Entry 1HMD (X-ray diffraction, 2.00 A resolution); this record covers chains A and B.

Chain A (and B):
Protein: Hemerythrin
Source organism: Themiste dyscritum
Notes: chain B of this document is another copy of the same molecule, construct and numbering; everything in this record applies to it too
UniProt: P02246 (HEMT_THEDY); residue numbers follow UniProt; this construct covers 1-113
Sequence (113 residues; row label = number of the first residue in the row):
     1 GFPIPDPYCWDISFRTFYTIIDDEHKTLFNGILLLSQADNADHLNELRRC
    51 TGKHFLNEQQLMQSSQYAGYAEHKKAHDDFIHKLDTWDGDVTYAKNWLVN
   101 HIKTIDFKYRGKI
Differences from the reference sequence: conflict Ile21 (Val in P02246), Ser64 (Ala in P02246)
Curated features (UniProtKB/Swiss-Prot):
  - binding site (Fe cation): His25, His54, Glu58, His73, His77, His101, Asp106
  - natural variant: Ser64 (A64S: this construct carries the variant)
Glycans and other covalent adducts: acetyl group (ACE) linked to Ser64
Bound ions: mu-oxo-diiron Fe: His25, His54, Glu58, His73, His77, His101, Asp106
Small-molecule neighbours: mu-oxo-diiron (FEO): Ile21, His25, His54, Phe55, Glu58, His73, His77, His101, Asp106, Tyr109

Chain A / chain B interface:
Inter-chain disulfides: Cys9(A)-Cys9(B)
Pairs across the interface (3):
  Phe17(A) - Phe17(B)
  Thr19(A) - Ile113(B)
  Ile113(A) - Thr19(B)

Overview:
The chain A/chain B interface involves 3 residues from each chain, with 1 disulfide bond. Chain A binds
mu-oxo-diiron. Acetyl group is covalently linked to Ser64(A). From UniProt: 7 Fe cation-binding residues on
chain A.
Chain A and chain B are both Hemerythrin (Themiste dyscritum); the structure, The structure of deoxy and oxy
hemerythrin at 2.0 angstroms resolution, was determined by X-ray diffraction together with 1HMO from the same
study.
